PDB entry 6XV7 | X-ray diffraction, 1.67 A resolution | chain A

# Chain A
Protein: Bromodomain-containing protein 4
Organism: Homo sapiens
UniProtKB: O60885 (BRD4_HUMAN); residues 44-168 here = UniProt positions 44-168
Chain sequence (127 residues; numbered 42 to 168; the number before each row is that of its first residue):
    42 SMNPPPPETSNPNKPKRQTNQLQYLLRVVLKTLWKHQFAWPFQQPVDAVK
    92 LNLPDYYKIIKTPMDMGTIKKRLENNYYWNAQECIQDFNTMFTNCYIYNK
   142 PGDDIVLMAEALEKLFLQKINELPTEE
Unresolved in the structure: 167-168
Sequence notes: expression tag (42-43)
Curated features (UniProtKB/Swiss-Prot):
  - site: Asn140 (Acetylated histone binding)
  - cross-link: Lys99 (Glycyl lysine isopeptide (Lys-Gly) (interchain with G-Cter in SUMO2))
Ligand contacts: O2Q (N-[[3,4-bis(fluoranyl)phenyl]methyl]-N,3-dimethyl-[1,2,4]triazolo[4,3-b]pyridazin-6-amine): Trp81, Pro82, Val87, Leu92, Leu94, Tyr97, Tyr139, Asn140, Asp145, Ile146, Met149
Reported in the primary citation:
  - binding site for O2Q: Trp81

# Summary
Ligands of chain A: compound O2Q. The paper reports a binding site for O2Q at Trp81.
Chain A is Bromodomain-containing protein 4 (Homo sapiens); the structure, Crystal structure of BRD4-BD1 with
compound 2, was determined by X-ray diffraction, deposited together with 6XUZ, 6XV3 and 6XVC.
